6C1T - chains B and D of the 4 polymer chains in the assembly; structure by X-ray diffraction, 1.84 A resolution.

# Chain B
Molecule: 12-nt DNA strand
Sequence (12 nucleotides; each row starts with the number of its first residue):
     1 GCCTACACTC CG
Modified residues: 5CM (5-methyl-2'-deoxy-cytidine-5'-monophosphate) at position 6

# Chain D
Molecule: Methyl-CpG-binding domain protein 2
Source organism: Homo sapiens
UniProt: Q9UBB5 (MBD2_HUMAN); residues 143-220 here = UniProt positions 143-220
Amino-acid sequence (79 residues; numbered 142 to 220; the number before each row is that of its first residue):
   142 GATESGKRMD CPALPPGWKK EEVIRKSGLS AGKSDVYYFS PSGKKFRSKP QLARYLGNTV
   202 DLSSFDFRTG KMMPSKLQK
Unresolved in the structure: 142-148, 215-220
Sequence notes: expression tag (142)
Curated features (UniProtKB/Swiss-Prot):
  - modified residue: Ser181 (Phosphoserine)
What the authors report for this chain:
  - binding site for the 12-nt DNA strand (chain B): Arg166, Arg188
  - mutagenesis - R166A, R188A (about 4-fold): decreased binding to mCA

# Interface between chain B and chain D
Residue-residue contacts - 8 pairs, chain B then chain D:
  DT9(B) with Arg209(D), salt bridge to the phosphate
  DC10(B) with Arg166(D), base contact; Ser189(D), phosphate contact; Lys190(D), hydrogen bond to the phosphate; Pro191(D), phosphate contact
  DC11(B) with Arg188(D), base contact; Ser189(D), hydrogen bond to the phosphate
  DG12(B) with Arg188(D), hydrogen bond to the base
Interface residues without a listed pair, chain D (8 interface residues in all): Asp176, Gln192

# Overview
The interface between chain B and chain D involves 4 residues on one side and 8 on the other; the contacts
include 3 hydrogen bonds and 1 salt bridge. Polar pairs include DG12(B)-Arg188(D), DC10(B)-Lys190(D) and
DC11(B)-Ser189(D). From the paper: a binding site for the 12-nt DNA strand (chain B) at Arg166(D) and
Arg188(D); R166A and R188A of chain D reduce binding to mCA.
Here chain B is a 12-nt DNA strand and chain D is Methyl-CpG-binding domain protein 2 (Homo sapiens). Entry
6C1T (MBD2 in complex with a partially methylated DNA) was determined by X-ray diffraction (same publication
as 6CNP, 6CNQ, 6C1A, 6C1U and 6C1V).
